Entry 7SNO (X-ray diffraction, 2.10 A resolution); this record covers chain A.

[Chain A]
Molecule: Arylsulfatase
Organism: Phocaeicola plebeius DSM 17135
Notes: EC 3.1.6.-
Reference sequence: B5CYA4 (B5CYA4_BACPM); residues 7-542 here correspond to UniProt positions 1-536 (UniProt number = residue number - 6)
Chain sequence (536 residues; row label = number of the first residue in the row):
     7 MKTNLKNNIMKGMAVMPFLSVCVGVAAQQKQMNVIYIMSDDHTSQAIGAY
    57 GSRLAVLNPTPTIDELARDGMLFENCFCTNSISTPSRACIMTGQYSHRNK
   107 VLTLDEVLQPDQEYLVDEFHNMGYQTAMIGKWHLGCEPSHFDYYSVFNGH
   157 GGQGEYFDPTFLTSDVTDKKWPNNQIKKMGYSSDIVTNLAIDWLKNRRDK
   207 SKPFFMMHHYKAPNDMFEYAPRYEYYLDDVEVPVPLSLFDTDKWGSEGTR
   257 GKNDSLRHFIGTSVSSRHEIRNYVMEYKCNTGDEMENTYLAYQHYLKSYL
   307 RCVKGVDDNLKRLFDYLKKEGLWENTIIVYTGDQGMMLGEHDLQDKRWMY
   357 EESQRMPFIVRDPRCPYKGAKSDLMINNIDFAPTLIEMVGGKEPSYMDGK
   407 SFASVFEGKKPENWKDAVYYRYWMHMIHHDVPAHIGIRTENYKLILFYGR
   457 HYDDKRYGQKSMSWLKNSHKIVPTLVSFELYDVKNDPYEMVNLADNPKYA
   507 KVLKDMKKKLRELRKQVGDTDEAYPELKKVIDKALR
Disordered / not traced: 7-36
Construct notes: engineered mutation N220 (His214 in B5CYA4)
Metal / ion sites: Na+: D46, D47, D339, Q340 (together with 6-O-sulfo-alpha-L-galactopyranose)
Reported in the primary citation:
  - binding site for 6-O-sulfo-alpha-L-galactopyranose: S89, D221, R277, D351, R353, H434
  - catalytic residues: S89
  - binding site for beta-D-galactopyranose: R74, H139

[In short]
D46, D47, D339 and Q340 coordinate Na+. The paper reports the catalytic residue S89; a binding site for
6-O-sulfo-alpha-L-galactopyranose at S89, D221 and R277 among others.
Chain A is Arylsulfatase (Phocaeicola plebeius DSM 17135); the structure, Structure of Bacple_01701(H214N), a
6-O-galactose porphyran sulfatase, was determined by X-ray diffraction, deposited together with 8EW1, 8EP4,
7SNJ and 7SNK.
